Entry 8XS8 (X-ray diffraction, 3.11 A resolution); this record covers chains A and C of the 4 polymer chains in the assembly.

# Chain A
Molecule: Aryl hydrocarbon receptor nuclear translocator
Organism: Homo sapiens
UniProtKB: P27540 (ARNT_HUMAN); residues 85-465 here = UniProt positions 85-465
Chain sequence (382 residues; numbered 84 to 465; the number before each row is that of its first residue):
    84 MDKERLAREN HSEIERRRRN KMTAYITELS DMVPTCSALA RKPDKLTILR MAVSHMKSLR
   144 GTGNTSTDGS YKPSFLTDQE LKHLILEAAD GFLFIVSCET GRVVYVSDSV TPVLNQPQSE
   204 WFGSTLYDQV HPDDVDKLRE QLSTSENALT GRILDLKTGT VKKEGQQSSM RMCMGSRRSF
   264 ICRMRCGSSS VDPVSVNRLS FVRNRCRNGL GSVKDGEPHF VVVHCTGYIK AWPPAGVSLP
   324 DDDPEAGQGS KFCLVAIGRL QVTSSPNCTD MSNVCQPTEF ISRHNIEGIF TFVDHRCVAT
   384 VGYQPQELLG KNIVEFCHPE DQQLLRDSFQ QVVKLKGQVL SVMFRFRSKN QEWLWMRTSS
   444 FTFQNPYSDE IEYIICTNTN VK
Unresolved in the structure: 120-125, 144-155, 228-256, 270-299, 345-359, 465
Construct notes: initiating methionine (84)
Swiss-Prot annotation at these positions:
  - region: Leu167 to Ala171 (Mediates the transcription activity and dimerization of the AHR:ARNT complex)
  - mutagenesis: Arg91 (R91A: Diminishes DNA interaction), Asn93 (N93A: Diminishes DNA interaction), His94 (H94A: Severely diminishes DNA interaction), Glu98 (E98A: Severely diminishes DNA interaction), Arg99 (R99A: Diminishes DNA interaction), Arg101 (R101A: Severely diminishes DNA interaction), Arg102 (R102A: Severely diminishes DNA interaction)

# Chain C
Molecule: DNAF
Sequence (21 nucleotides; row label = number of the first residue in the row):
     1 CATCGGGCAT CGCGTGACAA G

# Chain A / chain C interface
Contacting residue pairs (14; chain A residue first):
  Arg91(A) with DT15(C), phosphate contact
  His94(A) with DG16(C), hydrogen bond to the base; DA17(C), base contact
  Ser95(A) with DT15(C), base contact
  Glu98(A) with DT15(C), base contact
  Arg99(A) with DC13(C), phosphate contact
  Arg102(A) with DC13(C), salt bridge to the phosphate; DG14(C), hydrogen bond to the base
  Thr106(A) with DG12(C), phosphate contact
  Asp127(A) with DT10(C), phosphate contact; DC11(C), phosphate contact
  Lys128(A) with DC11(C), hydrogen bond to the phosphate; DG12(C), salt bridge to the phosphate
  Leu129(A) with DT10(C), phosphate contact
Also at the interface, not in a pair above, chain A (11 interface residues in all): Asn103

# Overview
The interface between chain A and chain C involves 11 residues on one side and 8 on the other; the contacts
include 3 hydrogen bonds and 2 salt bridges. Polar pairs include His94(A)-DG16(C), Arg102(A)-DG14(C) and
Lys128(A)-DC11(C). From UniProt: 7 mutagenesis sites on chain A.
Here chain A is Aryl hydrocarbon receptor nuclear translocator (Homo sapiens) and chain C is DNAF. Entry 8XS8
(Crystal structure of the DNA-bound AHR-ARNT heterodimer in complex with Benzo[a]pyrene) was determined by
X-ray diffraction together with 8XS6, 8XS7, 8XS9, 8XSA and 8XSB from the same study.
